PDB entry 3ICZ | X-ray diffraction, 2.15 A resolution | chain A

[Chain A]
Protein: Farnesyl pyrophosphate synthase
Source organism: Trypanosoma cruzi
Notes: EC 2.5.1.10
Reference sequence: Q95WL3 (Q95WL3_TRYCR); residues 1-362 here = UniProt positions 1-362
Chain sequence (362 residues; row label = number of the first residue in the row):
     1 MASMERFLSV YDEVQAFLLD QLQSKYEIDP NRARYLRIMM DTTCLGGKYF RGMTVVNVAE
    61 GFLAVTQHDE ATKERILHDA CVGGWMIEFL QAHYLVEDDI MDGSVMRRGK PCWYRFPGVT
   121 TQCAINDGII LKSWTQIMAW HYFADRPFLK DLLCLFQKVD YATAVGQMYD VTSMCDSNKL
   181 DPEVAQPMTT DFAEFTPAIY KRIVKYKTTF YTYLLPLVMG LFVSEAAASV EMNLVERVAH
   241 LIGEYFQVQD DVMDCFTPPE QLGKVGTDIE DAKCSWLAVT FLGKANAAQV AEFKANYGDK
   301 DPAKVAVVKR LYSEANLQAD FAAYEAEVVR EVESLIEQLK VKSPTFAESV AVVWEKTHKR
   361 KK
Metal / ion sites: Mg2+ site 1: Asp-98, Asp-102 (together with PB6); Mg2+ site 2: Asp-250 (together with PB6)
Ligand contacts:
  - 3-methylbut-3-enyl trihydrogen diphosphate (IPE): Gly-47, Lys-48, Arg-51, Gln-91, Leu-95, Arg-107, Arg-108, Thr-208, Tyr-211, Thr-212, Phe-246, Gln-247, Asp-250, Lys-264, Arg-360, Lys-362
  - PB6 (3-[(1E)-but-1-en-1-yl]-1-(2,2-diphosphonoethyl)pyridinium): Tyr-94, Leu-95, Glu-97, Asp-98, Asp-99, Met-101, Asp-102, Arg-107, Asn-126, Thr-163, Gln-167, Asp-170, Lys-207, Thr-208, Tyr-211, Gln-247, Asp-250, Lys-264, Asp-268
What the authors report for this chain:
  - conformationally variable residues (side-chain flip): Tyr-94, Gln-167
  - binding site for PB6: Tyr-94, Leu-95, Thr-163, Gln-167, Lys-207, Thr-208, Gln-247

[Overview]
Ligands of chain A: 3-methylbut-3-enyl trihydrogen diphosphate and compound PB6. The Mg2+ site 1 is built by
Asp-98 and Asp-102. The paper reports a binding site for PB6 at Tyr-94, Leu-95 and Thr-163 among others;
conformational variability at Tyr-94 and Gln-167.
Chain A is Farnesyl pyrophosphate synthase (Trypanosoma cruzi); the structure, Trypanosoma cruzi farnesyl
diphosphate synthase homodimer in complex with 1-(2,2-Bis-phosphono-ethyl)-3-butyl-pyridinium and isopentenyl
pyrophosphate, was determined by X-ray diffraction (same publication as 3IBA, 3ICK, 3ICM, 3ICN and 3ID0).
